8HQ5 - chains B and C of the 3 polymer chains in the assembly; structure by X-ray diffraction, 2.25 A resolution.

[Chain B]
Molecule: YRB1 isoform 1
From: Saccharomyces cerevisiae
Reference sequence: A0A6A5PZB5 (A0A6A5PZB5_YEASX); numbering as in UniProt (aligned over 62-201)
Chain sequence (140 residues; each row starts with the number of its first residue):
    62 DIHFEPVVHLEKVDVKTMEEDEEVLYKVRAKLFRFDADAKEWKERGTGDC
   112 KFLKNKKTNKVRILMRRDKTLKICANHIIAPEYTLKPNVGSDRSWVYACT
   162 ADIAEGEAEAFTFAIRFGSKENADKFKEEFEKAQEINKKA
Disordered / not traced: 62-78, 201

[Chain C]
Molecule: CRM1 isoform 1
From: Saccharomyces cerevisiae
Reference sequence: A0A6A5PZI8 (A0A6A5PZI8_YEASX); numbering as in UniProt; present here: 1-376, 414-440, 462-1058
Chain sequence (1003 residues; each row starts with the number of its first residue; note: 58 numbers in that range are skipped by the numbering (no residue carries them; nothing is unmodelled there); numbers below 1 keep their minus sign (Gly-2 is residue -2)):
    -2 GGSMEGILDFSNDLDIALLDQVVSTFYQGEGVQQKQAQEILTKFQDNPDA
    48 WEKVDQILQFSTNPQSKFIALSILDKLITRKWKLLPNDHRIGIRNFVVGM
    98 IISMCQDDEVFKTQKNLINKSDLTLVQILKQEWPQNWPEFIPELIGSSSS
   148 SVNVCENNMIVLKLLSEEVFDFSAEQMTQAKALHLKNSMSKEFEQIFKLC
   198 FQVLEQGSSSSLIVATLESLLRYLHWIPYRYIYETNILELLSTKFMTSPD
   248 TRAITLKCLTEVSNLKIPQDNDLIKRQTVLFFQNTLQQIATSVMPVTADL
   298 KATYANANGNDQSFLQDLAMFLTTYLARNRALLESDESLRELLLNAHQYL
   348 IQLSKIEERELFKTTLDYWHNLVADLFYE
   414 PLKKHIYEEICSQLRLVIIENMVRPEE
   462 IQLYKSEREVLVYLTHLNVIDTEEIMISKLARQIDGSEWSWHNINTLSWA
   512 IGSISGTMSEDTEKRFVVTVIKDLLGLCEQKRGKDNKAVVARDIMYVVGE
   562 YPRFLKAHWNFLRTVILKLFEFMHETHEGVQDMACDTFIKIVQKCKYHFV
   612 IQQPRESEPFIQTIIRDIQKTTADLQPQQVHTFYKACGIIISEERSVAER
   662 NRLLSDLMQLPNMAWDTIVEQSTANPTLLLDSETVKIIANIIKTNVAVCT
   712 SMGADFYPQLGHIYYNMLQLYRAVSSMISTQVAAEGLIATKTPKVRGLRT
   762 IKKEILKLVETYISKARNLDDVVKVLVEPLLNAVLEDYMNNVPDARDAEV
   812 LNCMTTVVEKVGHMIPQGVILILQSVFECTLDMINKDFTEYPEHRVEFYK
   862 LLKVINEKSFAAFLELPPAAFKLFVDAICWAFKHNNRDVEVNGLQIALDL
   912 VKNIERMGNVPFANEFHKNYFFIFVSETFFVLTDSDHKSGFSKQALLLMK
   962 LISLVYDNKISVPLYQEAEVPQGTSNQVYLSQYLANMLSNAFPHLTSEQI
  1012 ASFLSALTKQCKDLVVFKGTLRDFLVQIKEVGGDPTDYLFAEDKENA
Disordered / not traced: -2 to -1, 1052-1058
Sequence notes: expression tag (-2 to 0); engineered mutation Glu27 (Ser in A0A6A5PZI8), Glu49 (Gln in A0A6A5PZI8), Val51 (Ala in A0A6A5PZI8), Gly537 (Asp in A0A6A5PZI8), Cys539 (Thr in A0A6A5PZI8), Glu540 (Val in A0A6A5PZI8), Gln541 (Lys in A0A6A5PZI8), Arg553 (Ser in A0A6A5PZI8), Glu561 (Gln in A0A6A5PZI8), Thr741 (Ala in A0A6A5PZI8), Cys1022 (Tyr in A0A6A5PZI8)
Small-molecule neighbours:
  - MBI (3-[(4-bromophenyl)carbonylamino]-4-[4-(5-chloranyl-2-methyl-phenyl)piperazin-1-yl]benzoic acid): Val528, Val529, Ile532, Lys533, Leu536, Ile555, Met556, Val559, Tyr562, Phe565, Leu566, Phe572, Thr575, Val576, Lys579, Leu580, Phe583
  - MPO (3[N-morpholino]propane sulfonic acid): Met317, Thr320, Thr321, Ala324, Thr361, Asp364, Tyr365

[Chain B / chain C interface]
Contacting residue pairs - 8 pairs, chain B then chain C:
  Val150(B) with Ile749(C), hydrophobic; Thr753(C); Pro754(C)
  Gly151(B) with Lys752(C); Pro754(C); Arg757(C), hydrogen bond (backbone-side chain)
  Ser152(B) with Pro754(C)
  Asp153(B) with Pro754(C)
Also at the interface, not in a pair above, chain C (6 interface residues in all): Lys697

[Overview]
The interface between chain B and chain C involves 4 residues on one side and 6 on the other; the contacts
include 1 hydrogen bond. Its one hydrogen-bonded contact is Gly151(B)-Arg757(C). Chain C binds compound MPO
and compound MBI.
Here chain B is YRB1 isoform 1 and chain C is CRM1 isoform 1, both from Saccharomyces cerevisiae. Entry 8HQ5
(G6 in complex with CRM1-Ran-RanBP1) was determined by X-ray diffraction.
